Entry 5NB3 (X-ray diffraction, 1.38 A resolution); this record covers chains A and D of the 12 polymer chains in the assembly.

[Chain A (and D)]
Protein: Phycoerythrin Alpha subunit
From: Phormidium rubidum A09DM
Notes: chain D of this document is another copy of the same molecule, construct and numbering; everything in this record applies to it too
UniProtKB: A0A0E3W010 (A0A0E3W010_9CYAN); numbering as in UniProt (aligned over 1-160)
Sequence (164 residues; row label = number of the first residue in the row):
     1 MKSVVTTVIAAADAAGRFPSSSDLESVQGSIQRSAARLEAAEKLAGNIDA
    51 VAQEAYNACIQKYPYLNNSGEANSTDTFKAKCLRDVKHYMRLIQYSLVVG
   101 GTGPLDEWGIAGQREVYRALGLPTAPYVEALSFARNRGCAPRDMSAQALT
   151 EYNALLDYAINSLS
Covalent attachments: phycoerythrobilin (PEB) linked to Cys-82
Metal / ion sites: Na+: Asn-161, Ser-164 (shared with 1 residue of chain P)
Small-molecule neighbours:
  - phycoerythrobilin (PEB), molecule 1: Leu-24, Glu-25, Gln-28
  - phycoerythrobilin (PEB), molecule 2: Arg-33, Gln-147, Thr-150, Glu-151
  - phycoerythrobilin (PEB), molecule 3: Lys-43, Leu-44, Asn-47, Ala-50, Val-51, Glu-54, Arg-137, Gly-138, Cys-139, Arg-142, Asp-143, Met-144, Tyr-152
  - phycoerythrobilin (PEB), molecule 4: Cys-59, Leu-66, Ala-72, Asn-73, Phe-78, Lys-81, Arg-84, Asp-85, Val-86, His-88, Tyr-89, Leu-92, Trp-108, Val-116, Tyr-117, Leu-120, Leu-122, Pro-123, Pro-126, Tyr-127

[Interface between chain A and chain D]
Pairs across the interface (42; chain A residue first):
  Lys-2(A) with Arg-17(D); Ser-22(D)
  Ser-3(A) with Ser-22(D)
  Val-4(A) with Ser-22(D); Glu-25(D); Ser-26(D)
  Thr-7(A) with Ala-11(D)
  Ala-11(A) with Thr-7(D)
  Arg-17(A) with Lys-2(D); Thr-102(D), hydrogen bond; Asp-106(D), salt bridge; Tyr-158(D), hydrogen bond
  Ser-21(A) with Gly-100(D); Gly-101(D); Thr-102(D)
  Ser-22(A) with Lys-2(D); Ser-3(D); Val-4(D); Gly-100(D), hydrogen bond (backbone-backbone); Gly-101(D)
  Glu-25(A) with Val-4(D); Gly-29(D); Ser-30(D), hydrogen bond; Arg-33(D); Arg-37(D), salt bridge
  Ser-26(A) with Val-4(D); Ser-26(D)
  Gln-28(A) with Gln-32(D)
  Gly-29(A) with Glu-25(D); Gly-29(D)
  Ser-30(A) with Glu-25(D), hydrogen bond
  Gln-32(A) with Gln-28(D); Gln-32(D)
  Arg-33(A) with Glu-25(D)
  Arg-37(A) with Glu-25(D), salt bridge
  Gly-100(A) with Ser-21(D); Ser-22(D)
  Gly-101(A) with Ser-21(D)
  Thr-102(A) with Arg-17(D), hydrogen bond; Ser-21(D)
  Asp-106(A) with Arg-17(D), salt bridge
  Tyr-158(A) with Arg-17(D), hydrogen bond
Other interface residues (no listed pair), chain A (25 interface residues in all): Ser-20, Asp-23, Glu-151, Leu-155
Other interface residues (no listed pair), chain D (25 interface residues in all): Ser-20, Asp-23, Glu-151, Leu-155

[In short]
The chain A/chain D interface involves 25 residues from each chain, with 7 hydrogen bonds and 4 salt bridges.
Among the polar pairs are Arg-17(A)/Asp-106(D), Glu-25(A)/Arg-37(D) and Arg-17(A)/Thr-102(D). Chain A binds 3
copies of phycoerythrobilin. Covalently linked phycoerythrobilin: at Cys-82(A). Asn-161(A) and Ser-164(A)
coordinate Na+.
Chain A and chain D are both Phycoerythrin Alpha subunit (Phormidium rubidum A09DM); the structure, High
resolution C-phycoerythrin from marine cyanobacterium Phormidium sp. A09DM at pH 7.5, was determined by X-ray
diffraction (same publication as 5NB4).
